PDB entry 4ELS | X-ray diffraction, 2.30 A resolution | chains D and F of the 6 polymer chains in the assembly

[Chain D (and F)]
Name: 1,4-Dihydroxy-2-naphthoyl-CoA synthase
Organism: Escherichia coli
Notes: EC 4.1.3.36; chain F of this document is another copy of the same molecule, construct and numbering; everything in this record applies to it too
UniProtKB: P0ABU0 (MENB_ECOLI); residues 1-285 here = UniProt positions 1-285
Chain sequence (285 residues; row label = number of the first residue in the row):
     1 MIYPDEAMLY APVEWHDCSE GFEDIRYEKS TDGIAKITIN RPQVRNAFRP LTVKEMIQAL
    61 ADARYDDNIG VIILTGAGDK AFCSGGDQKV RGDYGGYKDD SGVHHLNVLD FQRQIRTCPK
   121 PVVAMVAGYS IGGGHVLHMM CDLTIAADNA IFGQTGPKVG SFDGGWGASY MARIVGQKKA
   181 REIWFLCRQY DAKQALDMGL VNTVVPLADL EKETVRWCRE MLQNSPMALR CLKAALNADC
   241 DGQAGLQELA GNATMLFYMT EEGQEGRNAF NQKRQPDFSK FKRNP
Not modelled in the structure: 1-3, 89-105 (chain F: 1-4, 89-105)
Curated features (UniProtKB/Swiss-Prot):
  - binding site (substrate): Arg45, Ser84 to Lys89, Tyr97, Tyr129 to Gly133, Thr155, Ser161, Tyr258, Lys273
  - binding site (hydrogencarbonate): Gln154 to Gly156
  - site (Important for catalysis): Tyr97, Tyr258
  - mutagenesis: Lys89 (K89A: Strongly decreases affinity for substrate and DHNA-CoA synthase activity), Arg91 (R91A: Loss of DHNA-CoA synthase activity), Tyr97 (Y97F: Loss of DHNA-CoA synthase activity), Gln154 (Q154A: Reduces the specific DHNA-CoA synthase activity by 15-fold, whereas its affinity for hydrogencarbonate is reduced by 36-fold), Gly156 (G156D: Loss of DHNA-CoA synthase activity), Trp184 (W184F: Reduces the specific DHNA-CoA synthase activity by 530-fold, whereas its affinity for hydrogencarbonate is reduced by 20-fold), Arg267 (R267A: Strongly decreases affinity for substrate and DHNA-CoA synthase activity), Phe270 (F270A: Strongly decreases affinity for substrate and DHNA-CoA synthase activity), Lys273 (K273A: Impairs protein folding)
Residues lining bound ligands:
  - bicarbonate ion (BCT), molecule 1: Tyr10, Thr203, Val205, Glu213, Arg216, Trp217
  - bicarbonate ion (BCT), molecule 2: Gly132, Gly133, Val136, Gln154, Thr155, Gly156, Ser161, Phe162, Asp163, Trp184

[Chain D / chain F interface]
Residue-residue contacts (56):
  Arg64(D) - Pro285(F)  hydrogen bond (side chain-backbone)
  Tyr65(D) - Pro285(F)  hydrophobic
  Asp67(D) - Arg283(F)
  Asp67(D) - Asn284(F)
  Ile69(D) - Arg283(F)
  Gly70(D) - Arg283(F)
  Pro119(D) - Pro285(F)
  Lys120(D) - Arg283(F)
  Lys120(D) - Asn284(F)
  Gln223(D) - Phe278(F)
  Asn224(D) - Phe278(F)
  Ser225(D) - Phe257(F)
  Ser225(D) - Glu262(F)  hydrogen bond
  Ser225(D) - Phe278(F)
  Pro226(D) - Glu262(F)
  Pro226(D) - Phe278(F)
  Met227(D) - Phe257(F)  hydrophobic
  Met227(D) - Glu262(F)  hydrogen bond (backbone-side chain)
  Arg230(D) - Asn284(F)  hydrogen bond (side chain-backbone)
  Arg230(D) - Pro285(F)  hydrogen bond (side chain-backbone)
  Ala238(D) - Leu246(F)  hydrophobic
  Asp239(D) - Gln243(F)  hydrogen bond
  Gln243(D) - Asp239(F)  hydrogen bond
  Leu246(D) - Ala238(F)
  Leu246(D) - Leu246(F)  hydrophobic
  Ala253(D) - Leu256(F)
  Leu256(D) - Ala253(F)
  Leu256(D) - Leu256(F)  hydrophobic
  Leu256(D) - Phe257(F)  hydrophobic
  Leu256(D) - Thr260(F)
  Phe257(D) - Ser225(F)
  Phe257(D) - Met227(F)  hydrophobic
  Phe257(D) - Leu256(F)  hydrophobic
  Met259(D) - Thr260(F)
  Thr260(D) - Leu256(F)
  Thr260(D) - Met259(F)
  Glu262(D) - Ser225(F)  hydrogen bond
  Glu262(D) - Pro226(F)
  Glu262(D) - Met227(F)  hydrogen bond (side chain-backbone)
  Phe278(D) - Gln223(F)
  Phe278(D) - Asn224(F)
  Phe278(D) - Ser225(F)
  Phe278(D) - Pro226(F)
  Arg283(D) - Asp67(F)
  Arg283(D) - Ile69(F)
  Arg283(D) - Gly70(F)
  Arg283(D) - Lys120(F)
  Arg283(D) - Leu222(F)  hydrogen bond (side chain-backbone)
  Arg283(D) - Pro226(F)
  Asn284(D) - Pro119(F)
  Asn284(D) - Lys120(F)
  Asn284(D) - Arg230(F)  hydrogen bond (backbone-side chain)
  Pro285(D) - Arg64(F)  hydrogen bond (backbone-side chain)
  Pro285(D) - Tyr65(F)  hydrophobic
  Pro285(D) - Pro119(F)
  Pro285(D) - Arg230(F)  hydrogen bond (backbone-side chain)
Other interface residues (no listed pair), chain D (33 interface residues in all): Asp66, Leu222, Ala228, Leu249, Met255, Lys282
Other interface residues (no listed pair), chain F (32 interface residues in all): Asp66, Ala228, Leu249, Met255

[In short]
The interface between chain D and chain F involves 33 residues on one side and 32 on the other, with 13
hydrogen bonds. Polar contacts include Arg64(D)-Pro285(F), Ser225(D)-Glu262(F) and Met227(D)-Glu262(F). Chain
D binds bicarbonate ion.
Both chains are 1,4-Dihydroxy-2-naphthoyl-CoA synthase (Escherichia coli). Entry 4ELS (Structure of E. Coli.
1,4-dihydroxy-2- naphthoyl coenzyme A synthases (MENB) in complex with bicarbonate) was determined by X-ray
diffraction together with 4EML, 4ELW and 4ELX from the same study.
